PDB entry 6Y5L | electron microscopy, 3.60 A resolution | chains E and F of the 6 polymer chains in the assembly

== Chain E ==
Molecule: X-31 Influenza Haemagglutinin HA1
Source organism: unidentified influenza virus
UniProtKB: chimeric construct of A0A286RZR2, P04663: residues 19-43 from A0A286RZR2 (A0A286RZR2_9INFA) positions 35-59 (UniProt number = residue number + 16); residues 281-325 from P04663 positions 281-325 (same numbers)
Chain sequence (70 residues; numbered 19 to 325; 237 numbers in that range are skipped by the numbering (no residue carries them; nothing is unmodelled there); the number before each row is that of its first residue):
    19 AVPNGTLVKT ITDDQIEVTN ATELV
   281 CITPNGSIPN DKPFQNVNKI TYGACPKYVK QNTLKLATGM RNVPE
Disulfides: Cys281-Cys305
Covalent attachments: N-acetylglucosamine (NAG) linked to Asn38
UniProt features mapped onto this chain:
  - glycosylation: Asn285 (N-linked (GlcNAc...) asparagine)

== Chain F ==
Molecule: X-31 Influenza Haemagglutinin HA2
Source organism: unidentified influenza virus
UniProtKB: P03437 (HEMA_I68A0); residues 1-172 here correspond to UniProt positions 346-517 (UniProt number = residue number + 345)
Chain sequence (172 residues; numbered 1 to 172; the number before each row is that of its first residue):
     1 GLFGAIAGFI ENGWEGMIDG WYGFRHQNSE GTGQAADLKS TQAAIDQING KLNRVIEKTN
    61 EKFHQIEKEF SEVEGRIQDL EKYVEDTKID LWSYNAELLV ALENQHTIDL TDSEMNKLFE
   121 KTRRQLRENA EEMGNGCFKI YHKCDNACIE SIRNGTYDHD VYRDEALNNR FQ
Unresolved in the structure: 1-36, 126-172
UniProt features mapped onto this chain:
  - glycosylation: Asn154 (N-linked (GlcNAc...) asparagine)
What the authors report for this chain:
  - mutagenesis - R54K, Q105K, H106A: decreased stability (citing earlier work)

== How chain E and chain F interact ==
Residue-residue contacts (16; chain E residue first):
  Lys27(E) - Glu97(F)  salt bridge
  Lys27(E) - Asn104(F)
  Ile29(E) - Leu98(F)  hydrophobic
  Ile29(E) - Gln105(F)
  Thr30(E) - Gln105(F)  hydrogen bond
  Ile34(E) - Ile108(F)  hydrophobic
  Phe294(E) - Ala96(F)  hydrophobic
  Tyr308(E) - Ile89(F)  hydrophobic
  Gln311(E) - Glu97(F)
  Lys315(E) - Asn104(F)  hydrogen bond (backbone-side chain)
  Leu316(E) - Glu103(F)
  Leu316(E) - Asn104(F)
  Ala317(E) - Asn104(F)  hydrogen bond (backbone-side chain)
  Ala317(E) - Thr107(F)  hydrogen bond (backbone-side chain)
  Met320(E) - Met115(F)  hydrophobic
  Arg321(E) - Ile108(F)
Interface residues without a listed pair, chain E (22 interface residues in all): Val26, Thr28, Val36, Leu42, Lys299, Lys307, Val309, Lys310, Leu314, Gly319
Interface residues without a listed pair, chain F (17 interface residues in all): Glu85, Asp90, Trp92, Ser93, Val100, Ala101, Thr111

== In short ==
The interface between chain E and chain F involves 22 residues on one side and 17 on the other, with 4
hydrogen bonds and 1 salt bridge. Polar pairs include Lys27(E)-Glu97(F), Thr30(E)-Gln105(F) and
Lys315(E)-Asn104(F). Covalently linked N-acetylglucosamine: at Asn38(E). From the paper: R54K, Q105K and H106A
of chain F reduce stability.
Chain E is X-31 Influenza Haemagglutinin HA1 and chain F is X-31 Influenza Haemagglutinin HA2, both from
unidentified influenza virus; the structure, Signal Subtracted Extended Intermediate form of X-31 Influenza
Haemagglutinin at pH 5 (State IV), was determined by electron microscopy together with 6Y5G, 6Y5H, 6Y5I, 6Y5J
and 6Y5K from the same study.
